Entry 8Y3E (electron microscopy, 5.32 A resolution (low resolution: residue-level contacts below are approximate; hydrogen-bond / salt-bridge calls are withheld)); this record covers chains E and J of the 16 polymer chains in the assembly.

== Chain E ==
Protein: Histone H3.1
From: Homo sapiens
UniProt: P68431 (H31_HUMAN); residues 0-135 here correspond to UniProt positions 1-136 (UniProt number = residue number + 1)
Chain sequence (139 residues; each row starts with the number of its first residue; numbers below 1 keep their minus sign (Gly-3 is residue -3)):
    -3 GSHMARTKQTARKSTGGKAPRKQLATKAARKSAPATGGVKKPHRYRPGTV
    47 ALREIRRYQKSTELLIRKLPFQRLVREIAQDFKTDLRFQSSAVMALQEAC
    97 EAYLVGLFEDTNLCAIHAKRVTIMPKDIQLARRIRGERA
Disordered / not traced: -3 to 37, 134-135
Construct notes: expression tag (-3 to -1)
Swiss-Prot annotation at these positions:
  - modified residue: Arg2 (Asymmetric dimethylarginine), Thr3 (Phosphothreonine), Lys4 (Allysine), Gln5 (5-glutamyl dopamine), Thr6 (Phosphothreonine), Arg8 (Citrulline), Lys9 (N6,N6,N6-trimethyllysine), Ser10 (ADP-ribosylserine), Thr11 (Phosphothreonine), Lys14 (N6-(2-hydroxyisobutyryl)lysine), Arg17 (Asymmetric dimethylarginine), Lys18 (N6-(2-hydroxyisobutyryl)lysine), Lys23 (N6-(2-hydroxyisobutyryl)lysine), Arg26 (Citrulline), Lys27 (N6,N6,N6-trimethyllysine), Ser28 (ADP-ribosylserine), Lys36 (N6,N6,N6-trimethyllysine), Lys37 (N6-methyllysine), Tyr41 (Phosphotyrosine), Lys56 (N6,N6,N6-trimethyllysine) and 8 more in UniProt
  - lipidation: Lys18 (N6-decanoyllysine)

== Chain J ==
Molecule: 250-nt DNA strand
Sequence (250 nucleotides; numbered 1 to 250; the number before each row is that of its first residue):
     1 ATCGAGAATCCCGGTGCCGAGGCCGCTCAATTGGTCGTAGACAGCTCTAG
    51 CACCGCTTAAACGCACGTACGCGCTGTCCCCCGCGTTTTAACCGCCAAGG
   101 GGATTACTCCCTAGTCTCCAGGCTCGAGCTCAATTGGTCGTAGACAGCTC
   151 TAGCACCGCTTAAACGCACGTACGCGCTGTCCCCCGCGTTTTAACCGCCA
   201 AGGGGATTACTCCCTAGTCTCCAGGCACGTGTCAGATATATACATCCGAT

== How chain E and chain J interact ==
Pairs across the interface - 22 pairs, chain E then chain J:
  Arg40(E) - DC246(J)
  Tyr41(E) - DC246(J)
  Arg42(E) - DT171(J)
  Arg42(E) - DC246(J)
  Arg42(E) - DC247(J)
  Pro43(E) - DT171(J)
  Thr45(E) - DC246(J)
  Arg63(E) - DA163(J)
  Arg72(E) - DG153(J)
  Arg83(E) - DA152(J)
  Arg83(E) - DG153(J)
  Phe84(E) - DA152(J)
  Phe84(E) - DG153(J)
  Gln85(E) - DA152(J)
  Ser86(E) - DA152(J)
  Arg116(E) - DC173(J)
  Arg116(E) - DG174(J)
  Val117(E) - DA172(J)
  Val117(E) - DC173(J)
  Thr118(E) - DA172(J)
  Thr118(E) - DC173(J)
  Met120(E) - DG174(J)
Other interface residues (no listed pair), chain E (17 interface residues in all): Gln68, Leu82
Other interface residues (no listed pair), chain J (11 interface residues in all): DA162, DG170

== Overview ==
Chain E and chain J form an interface of 17 and 11 residues respectively.
Chain E is Histone H3.1 (Homo sapiens) and chain J is a 250-nt DNA strand; the structure, Cryo-EM structure of
the overlapping di-nucleosome (open form), was determined by electron microscopy (same publication as 8Y3C,
8Y3D and 8Y3F).
